PDB entry 7BOG | electron microscopy, 2.75 A resolution | chains A and P of the 13 polymer chains in the assembly

# Chain A
Molecule: 16S rRNA
Source organism: Escherichia coli (strain K12)
Sequence (1542 nucleotides; row label = number of the first residue in the row):
     1 AAAUUGAAGAGUUUGAUCAUGGCUCAGAUUGAACGCUGGCGGCAGGCCUA
    51 ACACAUGCAAGUCGAACGGUAACAGGAAGAAGCUUGCUUCUUUGCUGACG
   101 AGUGGCGGACGGGUGAGUAAUGUCUGGGAAACUGCCUGAUGGAGGGGGAU
   151 AACUACUGGAAACGGUAGCUAAUACCGCAUAACGUCGCAAGACCAAAGAG
   201 GGGGACCUUCGGGCCUCUUGCCAUCGGAUGUGCCCAGAUGGGAUUAGCUA
   251 GUAGGUGGGGUAACGGCUCACCUAGGCGACGAUCCCUAGCUGGUCUGAGA
   301 GGAUGACCAGCCACACUGGAACUGAGACACGGUCCAGACUCCUACGGGAG
   351 GCAGCAGUGGGGAAUAUUGCACAAUGGGCGCAAGCCUGAUGCAGCCAUGC
   401 CGCGUGUAUGAAGAAGGCCUUCGGGUUGUAAAGUACUUUCAGCGGGGAGG
   451 AAGGGAGUAAAGUUAAUACCUUUGCUCAUUGACGUUACCCGCAGAAGAAG
   501 CACCGGCUAACUCCGUGCCAGCAGCCXCGGUAAUACGGAGGGUGCAAGCG
   551 UUAAUCGGAAUUACUGGGCGUAAAGCGCACGCAGGCGGUUUGUUAAGUCA
   601 GAUGUGAAAUCCCCGGGCUCAACCUGGGAACUGCAUCUGAUACUGGCAAG
   651 CUUGAGUCUCGUAGAGGGGGGUAGAAUUCCAGGUGUAGCGGUGAAAUGCG
   701 UAGAGAUCUGGAGGAAUACCGGUGGCGAAGGCGGCCCCCUGGACGAAGAC
   751 UGACGCUCAGGUGCGAAAGCGUGGGGAGCAAACAGGAUUAGAUACCCUGG
   801 UAGUCCACGCCGUAAACGAUGUCGACUUGGAGGUUGUGCCCUUGAGGCGU
   851 GGCUUCCGGAGCUAACGCGUUAAGUCGACCGCCUGGGGAGUACGGCCGCA
   901 AGGUUAAAACUCAAAUGAAUUGACGGGGGCCCGCACAAGCGGUGGAGCAU
   951 GUGGUUUAAUUCGAUGXAACGCGAAGAACCUUACCUGGUCUUGACAUCCA
  1001 CGGAAGUUUUCAGAGAUGAGAAUGUGCCUUCGGGAACCGUGAGACAGGUG
  1051 CUGCAUGGCUGUCGUCAGCUCGUGUUGUGAAAUGUUGGGUUAAGUCCCGC
  1101 AACGAGCGCAACCCUUAUCCUUUGUUGCCAGCGGUCCGGCCGGGAACUCA
  1151 AAGGAGACUGCCAGUGAUAAACUGGAGGAAGGUGGGGAUGACGUCAAGUC
  1201 AUCAUGGCCCUUACGACCAGGGCUACACACGUGCUACAAUGGCGCAUACA
  1251 AAGAGAAGCGACCUCGCGAGAGCAAGCGGACCUCAUAAAGUGCGUCGUAG
  1301 UCCGGAUUGGAGUCUGCAACUCGACUCCAUGAAGUCGGAAUCGCUAGUAA
  1351 UCGUGGAUCAGAAUGCCACGGUGAAUACGUUCCCGGGCCUUGUACACACC
  1401 GCCCGUXACACCAUGGGAGUGGGUUGCAAAAGAAGUAGGUAGCUUAACCU
  1451 UCGGGAGGGCGCUUACCACUUUGUGAUUCAUGACUGGGGUGAAGUCGUAA
  1501 CAAGGUAACCGUAGGGGAACCUGCGGUUGGAUCACCUCCUUA
Unresolved in the structure: 931-1386, 1400-1402, 1500-1505, 1537-1542
Modified / non-standard residues: PSU (pseudouridine-5'-monophosphate) at position 516, G7M (N7-methyl-guanosine-5'-monophosphate) at position 527, 2MG (2N-methylguanosine-5'-monophosphate) at position 966, 5MC (5-methylcytidine-5'-monophosphate) at position 967, 2MG (2N-methylguanosine-5'-monophosphate) at position 1207, 4OC (4n,o2'-methylcytidine-5'-monophosphate) at position 1402, 5MC (5-methylcytidine-5'-monophosphate) at position 1407, UR3 (3-methyluridine-5'-monophoshate) at position 1498, 2MG (2N-methylguanosine-5'-monophosphate) at position 1516, MA6 (6N-dimethyladenosine-5'-monophoshate) at position 1518, MA6 (6N-dimethyladenosine-5'-monophoshate) at position 1519
Metal / ion sites: Mg2+ site 1 near U13 (its only coordinating residue here); Mg2+ site 2 near G21 (its only coordinating residue here); Mg2+ site 3: C48, G115; Mg2+ site 4 near A53 (its only coordinating residue here); Mg2+ site 5: A59, U387; Mg2+ site 6 near G100 (its only coordinating residue here); Mg2+ site 7: A109, G331; Mg2+ site 8 near G111 (its only coordinating residue here); Mg2+ site 9 near G113 (its only coordinating residue here); Mg2+ site 10: G145, A197; Mg2+ site 11 near A171 (its only coordinating residue here); Mg2+ site 12: A174, C175; 29 more Mg2+ sites not listed
Reported in the primary citation:
  - conformationally variable residues (order/disorder transition): U1393 to A1394

# Chain P
Molecule: 30S ribosomal protein S16
Source organism: Escherichia coli (strain K12)
UniProt: P0A7T3 (RS16_ECOLI); numbering as in UniProt (aligned over 1-82)
Chain sequence (82 residues; numbered 1 to 82; the number before each row is that of its first residue):
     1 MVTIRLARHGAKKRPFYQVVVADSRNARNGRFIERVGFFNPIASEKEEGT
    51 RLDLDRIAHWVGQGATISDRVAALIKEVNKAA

# Interface between chain A and chain P
Pairs across the interface - 76 pairs, chain A then chain P:
  C43(A) - Lys12(P)  phosphate contact
  A44(A) - Lys12(P)  phosphate contact
  C110(A) - Arg25(P)  hydrogen bond to the sugar
  G111(A) - Arg25(P)  sugar contact
  G111(A) - Ala27(P)  sugar contact
  G112(A) - Ala27(P)  phosphate contact
  G134(A) - Arg25(P)  hydrogen bond to the base
  C135(A) - Met1(P)  hydrogen bond to the base
  C136(A) - Met1(P)  sugar contact
  C136(A) - Gly64(P)  hydrogen bond to the sugar
  U137(A) - Gly62(P)  sugar contact
  U137(A) - Gly64(P)  sugar contact
  G227(A) - Gln63(P)  hydrogen bond to the base
  A228(A) - Val2(P)  sugar contact
  A228(A) - Trp60(P)  sugar contact
  A228(A) - Gln63(P)  sugar contact
  U229(A) - Val2(P)  sugar contact
  U229(A) - Asp23(P)  hydrogen bond to the sugar
  U229(A) - Ile33(P)  sugar contact
  G230(A) - Asp23(P)  sugar contact
  G230(A) - Arg25(P)  hydrogen bond to the sugar
  G230(A) - Arg31(P)  salt bridge to the phosphate
  U231(A) - Arg31(P)  salt bridge to the phosphate
  A309(A) - Asn29(P)  sugar contact
  A309(A) - Gly30(P)  phosphate contact
  A309(A) - Arg31(P)  phosphate contact
  G310(A) - Gly30(P)  phosphate contact
  G310(A) - Arg31(P)  hydrogen bond to the phosphate
  C311(A) - Arg31(P)  salt bridge to the phosphate
  A374(A) - Tyr17(P)  hydrogen bond to the sugar
  A374(A) - Arg70(P)  hydrogen bond to the phosphate
  U375(A) - Leu6(P)  hydrogen bond to the sugar
  U375(A) - Tyr17(P)  sugar contact
  U375(A) - Arg28(P)  hydrogen bond to the base
  U375(A) - Arg70(P)  salt bridge to the phosphate
  G376(A) - Arg5(P)  hydrogen bond to the phosphate
  G376(A) - Leu6(P)  hydrogen bond to the phosphate
  G376(A) - Arg28(P)  sugar contact
  G376(A) - Ser68(P)  hydrogen bond to the phosphate
  G377(A) - Thr3(P)  phosphate contact
  G377(A) - Arg5(P)  salt bridge to the phosphate
  G377(A) - Ser24(P)  sugar contact
  U390(A) - Arg28(P)  hydrogen bond to the phosphate
  G391(A) - Arg8(P)  phosphate contact
  G391(A) - Arg28(P)  salt bridge to the phosphate
  C392(A) - Arg8(P)  salt bridge to the phosphate
  C392(A) - Lys12(P)  phosphate contact
  C392(A) - Lys13(P)  hydrogen bond to the phosphate
  A393(A) - Lys12(P)  salt bridge to the phosphate
  G449(A) - Ile42(P)  sugar contact
  G450(A) - Lys13(P)  base contact
  G450(A) - Pro15(P)  sugar contact
  G450(A) - Pro41(P)  sugar contact
  A451(A) - Arg70(P)  salt bridge to the phosphate
  A452(A) - Arg70(P)  sugar contact
  A452(A) - Ala73(P)  sugar contact
  U473(A) - Lys76(P)  salt bridge to the phosphate
  C483(A) - Lys13(P)  hydrogen bond to the base
  G616(A) - Lys46(P)  hydrogen bond to the phosphate
  G616(A) - Glu47(P)  hydrogen bond to the sugar
  G617(A) - Arg14(P)  hydrogen bond to the sugar
  G617(A) - Ser44(P)  phosphate contact
  G617(A) - Lys46(P)  salt bridge to the phosphate
  G617(A) - Glu47(P)  sugar contact
  C618(A) - Arg14(P)  hydrogen bond to the sugar
  C624(A) - Gly10(P)  phosphate contact
  U625(A) - His9(P)  phosphate contact
  U625(A) - Gly10(P)  phosphate contact
  U625(A) - Phe16(P)  phosphate contact
  U625(A) - Gln18(P)  phosphate contact
  G626(A) - Gln18(P)  phosphate contact
  G626(A) - Arg35(P)  salt bridge to the phosphate
  G626(A) - Phe38(P)  sugar contact
  G626(A) - Arg51(P)  hydrogen bond to the sugar
  G627(A) - Arg35(P)  salt bridge to the phosphate
  G627(A) - Arg51(P)  salt bridge to the phosphate
Also at the interface, not in a pair above, chain A (42 interface residues in all): G378, G453, A608, C623
Also at the interface, not in a pair above, chain P (47 interface residues in all): Ala7, Ala11, Asn26, Phe32, Ala65, Thr66, Val71

# In short
42 residues of chain A and 47 residues of chain P are in contact; the contacts include 23 hydrogen bonds and
14 salt bridges. Among the polar pairs are G134(A)-Arg25(P), C135(A)-Met1(P) and G227(A)-Gln63(P). The Mg2+
site 3 is built by C48(A) and G115(A). From the paper: conformational variability at U1393(A).
Here chain A is 16S rRNA and chain P is 30S ribosomal protein S16, both from Escherichia coli (strain K12).
Entry 7BOG (Bacterial 30S ribosomal subunit assembly complex state E (body domain)) was determined by electron
microscopy, deposited together with 7AF3, 7AF5, 7AF8, 7AFA, 7AFD, 7AFH and 17 further entries.
